PDB entry 5TOB | X-ray diffraction, 2.12 A resolution | chain A

# Chain A
Name: Protein-tyrosine kinase 2-beta
Organism: Homo sapiens
Notes: EC 2.7.10.2
UniProtKB: Q14289 (FAK2_HUMAN); residues 414-692 here = UniProt positions 414-692
Chain sequence (282 residues; each row starts with the number of its first residue):
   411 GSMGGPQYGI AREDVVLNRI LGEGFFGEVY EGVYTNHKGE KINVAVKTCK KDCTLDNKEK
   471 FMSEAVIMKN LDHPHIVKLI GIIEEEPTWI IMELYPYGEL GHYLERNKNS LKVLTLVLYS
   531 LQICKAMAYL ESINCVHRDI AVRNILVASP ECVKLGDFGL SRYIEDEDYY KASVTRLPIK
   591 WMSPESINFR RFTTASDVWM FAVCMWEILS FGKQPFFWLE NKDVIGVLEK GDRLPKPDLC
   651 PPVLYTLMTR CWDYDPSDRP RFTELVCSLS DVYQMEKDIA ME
Disordered / not traced: 411-419, 446, 461-465, 495-496, 570-587, 691-692
Differences from the reference sequence: expression tag (411-413)
Curated features (UniProtKB/Swiss-Prot):
  - active site: D549 (Proton acceptor)
  - binding site (ATP): L431 to V439, K457, E503 to E509
  - modified residue (Phosphotyrosine): Y579, Y580
  - mutagenesis: K457 (K457A: Abolishes kinase activity)
Small-molecule neighbours: YAM (N-methyl-N-{3-[({2-[(2-oxo-2,3-dihydro-1H-indol-5-yl)amino]-5-(trifluoromethyl)pyrimidin-4-yl}amino)methyl]pyridin-2-yl}methanesulfonamide): L431, G432, E433, G434, V439, A455, K457, V487, M502, E503, L504, Y505, P506, G508, E509, R553, N554, L556, D567

# Summary
Chain A binds compound YAM. UniProt lists active-site residue D549, 17 ATP-binding residues and one
mutagenesis site.
Chain A is Protein-tyrosine kinase 2-beta (Homo sapiens); the structure, Selectivity switch between FAK and
Pyk2: Macrocyclization of FAK inhibitors improves Pyk2 potency, was determined by X-ray diffraction (same
publication as 5TO8).
